8Y3Q - chains A and C of the 9 polymer chains in the assembly; structure by electron microscopy, 2.98 A resolution.

Chain A (and C):
Protein: B646L
Organism: African swine fever virus
Notes: chain C of this document is another copy of the same molecule, construct and numbering; everything in this record applies to it too
Reference sequence: Q5IZK2 (Q5IZK2_ASF); numbering as in UniProt (aligned over 1-646)
Chain sequence (693 residues; each row starts with the number of its first residue; numbers below 1 keep their minus sign (Met-46 is residue -46)):
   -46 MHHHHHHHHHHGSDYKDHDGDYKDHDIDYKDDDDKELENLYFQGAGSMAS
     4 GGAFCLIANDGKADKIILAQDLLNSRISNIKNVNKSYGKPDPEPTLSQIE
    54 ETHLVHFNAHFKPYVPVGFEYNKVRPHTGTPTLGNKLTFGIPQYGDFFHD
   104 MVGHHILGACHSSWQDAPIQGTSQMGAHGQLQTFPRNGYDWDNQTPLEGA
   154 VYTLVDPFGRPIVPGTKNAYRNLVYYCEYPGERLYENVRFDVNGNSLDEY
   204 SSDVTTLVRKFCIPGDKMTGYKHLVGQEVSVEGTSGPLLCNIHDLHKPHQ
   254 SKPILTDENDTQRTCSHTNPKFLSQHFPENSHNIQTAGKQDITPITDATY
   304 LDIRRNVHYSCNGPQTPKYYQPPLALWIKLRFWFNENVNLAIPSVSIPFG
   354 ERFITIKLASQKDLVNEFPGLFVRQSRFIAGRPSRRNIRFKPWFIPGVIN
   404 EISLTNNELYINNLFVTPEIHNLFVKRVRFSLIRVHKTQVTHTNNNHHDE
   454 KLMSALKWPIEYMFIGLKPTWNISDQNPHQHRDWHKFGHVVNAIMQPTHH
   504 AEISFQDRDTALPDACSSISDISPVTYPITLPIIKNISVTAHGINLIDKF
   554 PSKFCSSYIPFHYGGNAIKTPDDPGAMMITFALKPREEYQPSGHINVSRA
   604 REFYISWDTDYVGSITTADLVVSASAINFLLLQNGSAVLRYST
Unresolved in the structure: -46 to 70, 249-302, 420-462, 586-605, 628-646
Construct notes: expression tag (-46 to 0)

How chain A and chain C interact:
Contacting residue pairs (80):
  Phe161(A) - Pro240(C)
  Pro217(A) - Asp219(C)
  Glu231(A) - Arg308(C)  salt bridge
  Cys243(A) - Met498(C)  hydrogen bond
  Asn244(A) - Ile497(C)
  Ile245(A) - Val494(C)  hydrophobic
  Ile245(A) - Asn495(C)
  Ile245(A) - Ala496(C)  hydrophobic
  His246(A) - Val494(C)
  His246(A) - Asn495(C)  hydrogen bond (backbone-backbone)
  His246(A) - Ile497(C)
  Asp247(A) - His492(C)  salt bridge
  Arg307(A) - Ile532(C)
  Tyr312(A) - Asn309(C)
  Tyr312(A) - Val310(C)
  Ser313(A) - Arg307(C)  hydrogen bond
  Ser313(A) - Arg308(C)  hydrogen bond (side chain-backbone)
  Cys314(A) - Arg307(C)
  Cys314(A) - Arg308(C)  hydrogen bond (backbone-backbone)
  Cys314(A) - Val310(C)  hydrophobic
  Asn315(A) - Asp305(C)  hydrogen bond
  Asn315(A) - Ile306(C)
  Asn315(A) - Arg307(C)
  Gln318(A) - Arg308(C)
  Thr319(A) - Arg308(C)
  Pro320(A) - Ile306(C)
  Phe371(A) - Pro240(C)
  Thr501(A) - His502(C)
  His502(A) - His502(C)
  His503(A) - His502(C)
  His503(A) - Ile522(C)
  Glu505(A) - Ile391(C)
  Glu505(A) - Ser520(C)
  Ile506(A) - Ile506(C)  hydrophobic
  Ile506(A) - Ala518(C)  hydrophobic
  Ser507(A) - Ser387(C)
  Ser507(A) - Arg389(C)
  Phe508(A) - Phe508(C)  hydrophobic
  Gln509(A) - Phe381(C)
  Asp510(A) - Phe381(C)
  Thr513(A) - Phe381(C)
  Thr513(A) - Arg389(C)  hydrogen bond (backbone-side chain)
  Ser526(A) - Gly239(C)
  Pro527(A) - Ser238(C)
  Val528(A) - Thr237(C)
  Val528(A) - His311(C)
  Thr529(A) - Gly236(C)
  Thr529(A) - Thr237(C)  hydrogen bond (backbone-backbone)
  Tyr530(A) - Val234(C)
  Tyr530(A) - Gly236(C)
  Tyr530(A) - His311(C)
  Tyr530(A) - Ser313(C)
  Pro531(A) - Val234(C)
  Pro531(A) - Glu235(C)
  Phe553(A) - Tyr74(C)  hydrophobic
  Phe553(A) - Tyr413(C)  hydrophobic
  Lys556(A) - His226(C)
  Phe557(A) - Tyr74(C)  hydrophobic
  Phe557(A) - Trp330(C)  hydrophobic
  Ser560(A) - His226(C)
  Ser560(A) - Leu227(C)
  Tyr561(A) - Tyr74(C)
  Tyr561(A) - Asp103(C)  hydrogen bond
  Tyr561(A) - Val105(C)
  Tyr561(A) - Leu227(C)  hydrophobic
  Pro563(A) - Lys220(C)
  Phe564(A) - Lys220(C)
  Phe564(A) - Tyr224(C)  hydrophobic
  His565(A) - His102(C)  hydrogen bond
  Tyr566(A) - Phe72(C)
  Tyr566(A) - Tyr74(C)
  Tyr566(A) - Lys220(C)
  Tyr566(A) - Asn415(C)  hydrogen bond
  Gly568(A) - Lys220(C)  hydrogen bond (backbone-side chain)
  Ile571(A) - Lys220(C)
  Thr573(A) - Lys220(C)
  Thr573(A) - Gly223(C)
  Thr583(A) - Phe72(C)
  Phe584(A) - Phe72(C)
  Ala585(A) - Phe72(C)
Also at the interface, not in a pair above, chain A (65 interface residues in all): Arg163, Gly218, Val234, Leu248, Asn309, Lys321, Tyr322, Met498, Ala504, Ala514, Leu515, Pro516, Pro554, Gly567, Asn569, Lys572, Pro574
Also at the interface, not in a pair above, chain C (58 interface residues in all): Thr222, Leu241, Leu242, Tyr312, Lys332, Arg377, Trp474, Val493, Ala504, Cys519, Tyr530, Asn569

Overview:
65 residues of chain A and 58 residues of chain C are in contact, with 12 hydrogen bonds and 2 salt bridges.
Polar contacts include Glu231(A)-Arg308(C), Asp247(A)-His492(C) and Cys243(A)-Met498(C).
Both chains are B646L (African swine fever virus). Entry 8Y3Q (ASFV p72 in complex with Fab F11) was
determined by electron microscopy (same publication as 8ZL9, 8Y3O, 8Y3P and 8Y3R).
